Entry 7CRA (X-ray diffraction, 1.70 A resolution); this record covers chain A.

== Chain A ==
Molecule: Lon protease
Organism: Meiothermus taiwanensis
Notes: EC 3.4.21.53
Reference sequence: A0A059VAZ3 (A0A059VAZ3_9DEIN); residues 1-291 here = UniProt positions 1-291
Amino-acid sequence (293 residues; row label = number of the first residue in the row; numbers below 1 keep their minus sign (Gly-1 is residue -1)):
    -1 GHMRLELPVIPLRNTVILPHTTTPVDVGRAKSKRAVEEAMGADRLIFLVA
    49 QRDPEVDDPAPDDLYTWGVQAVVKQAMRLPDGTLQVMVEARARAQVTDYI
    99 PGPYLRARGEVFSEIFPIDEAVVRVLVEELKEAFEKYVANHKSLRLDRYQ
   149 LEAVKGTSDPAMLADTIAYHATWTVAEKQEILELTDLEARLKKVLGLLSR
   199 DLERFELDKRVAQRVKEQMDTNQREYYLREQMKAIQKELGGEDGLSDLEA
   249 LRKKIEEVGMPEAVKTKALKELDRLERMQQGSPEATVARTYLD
Disordered / not traced: 211-291
Construct notes: expression tag (-1 to 0)
From the paper describing this entry:
  - mutagenesis - P22A/M85A: decreased binding to Sul20 peptide
  - mutagenesis - P22A/M85A: decreased binding to damaged proteins

== In short ==
The paper reports that P22A/M85A reduce binding to Sul20 peptide; P22A/M85A reduce binding to damaged
proteins.
Chain A is Lon protease (Meiothermus taiwanensis); the structure, Crystal structure of the N-terminal fragment
(residue 1-291) of LonA protease from Meiothermus taiwanensis, was determined by X-ray diffraction, deposited
together with 7CR9.
